Entry 7BO3 (X-ray diffraction, 2.20 A resolution); this record covers chain A.

== Chain A ==
Molecule: Cholinesterase
From: Homo sapiens
Notes: EC 3.1.1.8
Reference sequence: P06276 (CHLE_HUMAN); residues 1-529 here correspond to UniProt positions 29-557 (UniProt number = residue number + 28)
Amino-acid sequence (529 residues; each row starts with the number of its first residue):
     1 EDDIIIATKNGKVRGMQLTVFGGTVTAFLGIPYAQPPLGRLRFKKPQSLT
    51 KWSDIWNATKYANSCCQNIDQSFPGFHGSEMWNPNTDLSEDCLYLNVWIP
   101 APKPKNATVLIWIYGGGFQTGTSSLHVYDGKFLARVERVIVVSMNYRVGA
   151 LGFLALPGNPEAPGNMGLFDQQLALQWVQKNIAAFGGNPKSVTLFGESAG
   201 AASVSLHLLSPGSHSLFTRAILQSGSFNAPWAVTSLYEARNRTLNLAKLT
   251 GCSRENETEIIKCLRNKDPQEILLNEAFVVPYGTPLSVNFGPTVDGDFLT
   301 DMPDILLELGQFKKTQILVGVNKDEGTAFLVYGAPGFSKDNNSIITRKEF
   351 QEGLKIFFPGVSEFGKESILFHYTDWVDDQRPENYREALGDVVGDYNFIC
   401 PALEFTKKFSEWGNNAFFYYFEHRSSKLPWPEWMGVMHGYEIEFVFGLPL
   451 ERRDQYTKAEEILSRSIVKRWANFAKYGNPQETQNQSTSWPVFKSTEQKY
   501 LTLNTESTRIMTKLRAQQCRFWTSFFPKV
Unresolved in the structure: 1-3
Differences from the reference sequence: engineered mutation Gln17 (Asn45 in P06276), Gln455 (Asn483 in P06276), Gln481 (Asn509 in P06276), Gln486 (Asn514 in P06276)
Swiss-Prot annotation at these positions:
  - active site: Ser198 (Acyl-ester intermediate), Glu325 (Charge relay system), His438 (Charge relay system)
  - binding site (tacrine): Trp82, His438
  - binding site (substrate): Gly116, Gly117
  - modified residue: Ser198 (Phosphoserine)
  - glycosylation (N-linked (GlcNAc...) asparagine): Asn57 (complex), Asn106 (complex), Asn241 (complex), Asn256 (complex), Asn341 (complex), Asn485
Disulfides: Cys65-Cys92, Cys252-Cys263, Cys400-Cys519
Covalent attachments: N-acetylglucosamine (NAG) linked to Asn57, Asn106, Asn256, Asn485; glycan linked to Asn241, Asn341
Ligand contacts:
  - IA4 (N-(2-cycloheptylethyl)-2-(1H-indol-3-yl)-N-methyl-ethanamine): Gly78, Trp82, Gly117, Ser198, Trp231, Pro285, Leu286, Ser287, Val288, Ala328, Phe329, Tyr332, Phe398, Trp430, Met437, His438, Tyr440
  - N-acetyl-alpha-neuraminic acid (SIA): Phe76, Lys339, Asp340, Pro429, Trp430, Pro431

== Overview ==
Chain A binds compound IA4 and N-acetyl-alpha-neuraminic acid. N-acetylglucosamine is covalently linked to
Asn57, Asn106, Asn256 and Asn485. From UniProt: 3 active-site residues, tacrine-binding residues Trp82 and
His438 and substrate-binding residues Gly116 and Gly117.
Chain A is Cholinesterase (Homo sapiens); the structure, Human Butyrylcholinesterase in complex with
N-(2-(1H-Indol-3-yl)ethyl)-2-cycloheptyl-N-methylethan-1-amine, was determined by X-ray diffraction together
with 7BO4 from the same study.
